Entry 7FDB (electron microscopy, 4.80 A resolution (low resolution: residue-level contacts below are approximate; hydrogen-bond / salt-bridge calls are withheld)); this record covers chains T and c of the 31 polymer chains in the assembly.

Chain T:
Name: V-type proton ATPase subunit c''
From: Saccharomyces cerevisiae S288C
UniProtKB: P23968 (VATO_YEAST); residues 1-213 here = UniProt positions 1-213
Amino-acid sequence (213 residues; each row starts with the number of its first residue):
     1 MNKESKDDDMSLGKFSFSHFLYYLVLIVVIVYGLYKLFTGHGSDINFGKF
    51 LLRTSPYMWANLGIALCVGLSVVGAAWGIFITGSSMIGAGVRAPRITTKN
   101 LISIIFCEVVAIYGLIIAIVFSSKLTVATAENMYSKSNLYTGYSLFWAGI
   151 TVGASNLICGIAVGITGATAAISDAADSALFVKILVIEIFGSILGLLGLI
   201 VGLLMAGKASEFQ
Not modelled in the structure: 1-13
UniProt features mapped onto this chain:
  - site: Glu108 (Essential for proton translocation)
  - mutagenesis: Glu108 (E108D: Partial inactivation; E108L/Q/V: Inactivation)

Chain c:
Name: V-type proton ATPase subunit c
From: Saccharomyces cerevisiae S288C
UniProtKB: P25515 (VATL1_YEAST); numbering as in UniProt (aligned over 1-160)
Amino-acid sequence (160 residues; row label = number of the first residue in the row):
     1 MTELCPVYAPFFGAIGCASAIIFTSLGAAYGTAKSGVGICATCVLRPDLL
    51 FKNIVPVIMAGIIAIYGLVVSVLVCYSLGQKQALYTGFIQLGAGLSVGLS
   101 GLAAGFAIGIVGDAGVRGSSQQPRLFVGMILILIFAEVLGLYGLIVALLL
   151 NSRATQDVVC
Not modelled in the structure: 160
UniProt features mapped onto this chain:
  - site: Glu137 (Essential for proton translocation)
  - mutagenesis: Glu137 (E137D: Partial inactivation; E137Q/V/K: Inactivation)

Chain T / chain c interface:
Residue-residue contacts (54):
  Tyr57(T) with Glu3(c); Tyr85(c)
  Met58(T) with Phe88(c)
  Asn61(T) with Phe88(c); Ile89(c); Gly92(c)
  Ile64(T) with Leu150(c)
  Ala65(T) with Gly92(c); Leu95(c); Ser96(c)
  Gly69(T) with Leu99(c)
  Val72(T) with Ser100(c); Leu139(c)
  Val73(T) with Leu99(c); Ala103(c)
  Ala75(T) with Leu139(c)
  Ala76(T) with Ala103(c); Ala107(c)
  Trp77(T) with Phe106(c)
  Ile79(T) with Ala107(c); Ile132(c); Ala136(c)
  Phe80(T) with Lys34(c); Phe106(c); Ala107(c); Ile110(c)
  Gly83(T) with Val111(c)
  Ser84(T) with Ile110(c); Val111(c)
  Ile87(T) with Ala114(c); Gly115(c); Gly118(c); Met129(c)
  Gly90(T) with Leu125(c)
  Val91(T) with Gln122(c); Leu125(c)
  Pro94(T) with Arg124(c)
  Leu101(T) with Leu131(c)
  Glu108(T) with Phe135(c)
  Ala111(T) with Leu139(c); Tyr142(c)
  Ile112(T) with Tyr142(c)
  Leu115(T) with Tyr142(c)
  Ala118(T) with Val146(c)
  Ser122(T) with Leu149(c); Arg153(c)
  Leu125(T) with Arg153(c)
  Thr126(T) with Tyr85(c)
  Val127(T) with Glu3(c); Tyr85(c)
  Ala128(T) with Glu3(c)
  Thr129(T) with Glu3(c)
  Ala130(T) with Thr2(c); Glu3(c)
Also at the interface, not in a pair above, chain T (35 interface residues in all): Val68, Ile104, Ile119
Also at the interface, not in a pair above, chain c (37 interface residues in all): Leu4, Leu84, Ala104, Ile145

In short:
Chain T and chain c form an interface of 35 and 37 residues respectively. From UniProt: one mutagenesis site
on chain T; one mutagenesis site on chain c.
Chain T is V-type proton ATPase subunit c'' and chain c is V-type proton ATPase subunit c, both from
Saccharomyces cerevisiae S288C; the structure, CryoEM Structures of Reconstituted V-ATPase,State2, was
determined by electron microscopy.
